8BXX - chains AA and DD; structure by X-ray diffraction, 1.97 A resolution.

[Chain AA (and DD)]
Protein: Formate dehydrogenase
From: Granulicella mallensis MP5ACTX8
Notes: EC 1.17.1.9; chain DD of this document is another copy of the same molecule, construct and numbering; everything in this record applies to it too
UniProt: G8NTI5 (G8NTI5_GRAMM); residues 1-386 here = UniProt positions 1-386
Sequence (386 residues; numbered 1 to 386; the number before each row is that of its first residue):
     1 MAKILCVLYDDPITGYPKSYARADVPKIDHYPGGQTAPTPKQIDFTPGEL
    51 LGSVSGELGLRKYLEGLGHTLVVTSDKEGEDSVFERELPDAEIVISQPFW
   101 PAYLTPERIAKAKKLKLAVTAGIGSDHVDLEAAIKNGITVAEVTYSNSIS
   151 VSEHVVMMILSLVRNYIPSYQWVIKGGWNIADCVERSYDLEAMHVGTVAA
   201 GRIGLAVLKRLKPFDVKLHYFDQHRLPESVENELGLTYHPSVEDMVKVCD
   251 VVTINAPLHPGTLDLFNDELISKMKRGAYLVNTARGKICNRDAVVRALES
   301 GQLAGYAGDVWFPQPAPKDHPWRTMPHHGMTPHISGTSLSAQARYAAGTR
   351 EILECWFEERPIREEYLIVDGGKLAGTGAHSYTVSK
Unresolved in the structure: 1, 372-386
Residues lining bound ligands: NAD (nicotinamide-adenine-dinucleotide): Phe-99, Ile-123, Gly-124, Asp-126, Asn-147, Ser-148, Val-151, Val-198, Ala-199, Ala-200, Gly-201, Arg-202, Ile-203, Phe-221, Asp-222, Gln-223, His-224, Asn-255, Ala-256, Pro-257, Leu-258, His-259, Gly-261, Thr-262, Thr-283, Ala-284, Arg-285, Asp-309, Val-310, His-333, Ser-335, Gly-336
From the paper describing this entry:
  - binding site for azide ion: Ile-123, Asn-147, Arg-285, His-333
  - catalytic residues: His-333
  - conformationally variable residues (loop rearrangement, side-chain flip): Gly-122 to Gly-124, Asp-126, Phe-221 to Leu-226, Asn-255 to Lys-275, Arg-285
  - specificity-determining residues: Asp-222, Gln-223, His-224
  - binding site for NAD: Gln-223
  - mutagenesis - D222R/Q223A: decreased expression
  - mutagenesis - D222S/Q223R (10-fold): increased catalytic activity on NADP+

[Chain AA / chain DD interface]
Contacting residue pairs (183):
  Tyr-9(AA) / Ile-180(DD)  hydrophobic
  Tyr-9(AA) / Ala-181(DD)  hydrophobic
  Tyr-9(AA) / Val-184(DD)
  Asp-10(AA) / Ala-181(DD)
  Asp-11(AA) / Ala-181(DD)
  Pro-12(AA) / Ala-181(DD)
  Pro-12(AA) / Asp-182(DD)
  Pro-12(AA) / Glu-185(DD)
  Ile-13(AA) / Trp-172(DD)  hydrophobic
  Ile-13(AA) / Asn-179(DD)
  Ile-13(AA) / Asp-182(DD)  hydrogen bond (backbone-side chain)
  Thr-14(AA) / Glu-185(DD)
  Pro-17(AA) / Glu-185(DD)
  Tyr-20(AA) / Tyr-188(DD)
  Ala-21(AA) / Arg-186(DD)
  Ala-21(AA) / Tyr-188(DD)
  Ala-21(AA) / Gly-277(DD)
  Arg-22(AA) / Tyr-188(DD)
  Arg-22(AA) / Met-193(DD)
  Arg-22(AA) / Asp-250(DD)  salt bridge
  Val-25(AA) / Tyr-188(DD)  hydrophobic
  Pro-26(AA) / Glu-191(DD)
  Pro-26(AA) / Ala-192(DD)  hydrophobic
  Pro-26(AA) / Met-193(DD)
  Ile-28(AA) / Glu-191(DD)
  Ile-28(AA) / Ala-192(DD)  hydrophobic
  Trp-100(AA) / Trp-178(DD)
  Ile-149(AA) / Glu-191(DD)
  Ser-150(AA) / Arg-164(DD)  hydrogen bond (backbone-side chain)
  Ser-150(AA) / Asp-189(DD)  hydrogen bond
  Glu-153(AA) / Arg-164(DD)  salt bridge
  Glu-153(AA) / Asp-189(DD)
  Glu-153(AA) / Leu-190(DD)  hydrogen bond (side chain-backbone)
  Glu-153(AA) / Glu-191(DD)  hydrogen bond (side chain-backbone)
  His-154(AA) / Arg-164(DD)  hydrogen bond
  Val-156(AA) / Phe-214(DD)  hydrophobic
  Met-157(AA) / Leu-160(DD)
  Met-157(AA) / Ser-161(DD)
  Met-157(AA) / Tyr-166(DD)  hydrophobic
  Met-158(AA) / Tyr-166(DD)
  Leu-160(AA) / Glu-153(DD)
  Leu-160(AA) / Met-157(DD)
  Ser-161(AA) / Met-157(DD)
  Ser-161(AA) / Tyr-166(DD)
  Arg-164(AA) / Ser-150(DD)  hydrogen bond (side chain-backbone)
  Arg-164(AA) / Glu-153(DD)  salt bridge
  Arg-164(AA) / His-154(DD)  hydrogen bond
  Arg-164(AA) / Ser-335(DD)  hydrogen bond (side chain-backbone)
  Tyr-166(AA) / Met-157(DD)  hydrophobic
  Tyr-166(AA) / Met-158(DD)
  Tyr-166(AA) / Ser-161(DD)
  Tyr-166(AA) / Ile-167(DD)
  Tyr-166(AA) / Gly-329(DD)  hydrogen bond (side chain-backbone)
  Tyr-166(AA) / Thr-331(DD)
  Ile-167(AA) / Tyr-166(DD)
  Ile-167(AA) / Tyr-170(DD)  hydrophobic
  Ser-169(AA) / Thr-331(DD)
  Ser-169(AA) / Pro-332(DD)
  Ser-169(AA) / Ile-334(DD)
  Tyr-170(AA) / Ile-167(DD)  hydrophobic
  Tyr-170(AA) / Gln-171(DD)
  Tyr-170(AA) / His-328(DD)
  Tyr-170(AA) / Met-330(DD)
  Gln-171(AA) / Tyr-170(DD)
  Trp-172(AA) / Arg-323(DD)
  Val-173(AA) / Trp-311(DD)  hydrophobic
  Val-173(AA) / Arg-323(DD)  hydrogen bond (backbone-side chain)
  Val-173(AA) / Met-330(DD)
  Val-173(AA) / Thr-331(DD)
  Val-173(AA) / Pro-332(DD)
  Ile-174(AA) / Arg-323(DD)
  Ile-174(AA) / His-328(DD)
  Gly-176(AA) / Lys-318(DD)
  Gly-176(AA) / Arg-323(DD)
  Gly-177(AA) / Arg-323(DD)  hydrogen bond (backbone-side chain)
  Trp-178(AA) / Phe-99(DD)  hydrogen bond (side chain-backbone)
  Trp-178(AA) / Trp-100(DD)
  Trp-178(AA) / Trp-311(DD)
  Trp-178(AA) / Gln-314(DD)
  Trp-178(AA) / Pro-315(DD)  hydrophobic
  Trp-178(AA) / Ala-316(DD)
  Trp-178(AA) / Pro-332(DD)
  Trp-178(AA) / His-333(DD)
  Asn-179(AA) / Ile-13(DD)
  Ile-180(AA) / Tyr-9(DD)  hydrophobic
  Ile-180(AA) / Pro-332(DD)  hydrophobic
  Ile-180(AA) / His-333(DD)
  Ile-180(AA) / Ile-334(DD)  hydrophobic
  Ile-180(AA) / Thr-337(DD)
  Ala-181(AA) / Tyr-9(DD)  hydrophobic
  Ala-181(AA) / Asp-10(DD)
  Ala-181(AA) / Asp-11(DD)
  Ala-181(AA) / Pro-12(DD)
  Asp-182(AA) / Pro-12(DD)
  Asp-182(AA) / Ile-13(DD)  hydrogen bond (side chain-backbone)
  Cys-183(AA) / Pro-332(DD)  hydrophobic
  Cys-183(AA) / Ile-334(DD)  hydrophobic
  Val-184(AA) / Tyr-9(DD)
  Val-184(AA) / Ile-334(DD)  hydrophobic
  Val-184(AA) / Thr-337(DD)
  Val-184(AA) / Leu-339(DD)
  Val-184(AA) / Gln-342(DD)
  Glu-185(AA) / Pro-12(DD)
  Glu-185(AA) / Pro-17(DD)
  Glu-185(AA) / Leu-339(DD)
  Arg-186(AA) / Ala-21(DD)
  Ser-187(AA) / Ser-338(DD)
  Ser-187(AA) / Leu-339(DD)  hydrogen bond (backbone-backbone)
  Tyr-188(AA) / Tyr-20(DD)
  Tyr-188(AA) / Ala-21(DD)
  Tyr-188(AA) / Arg-22(DD)
  Tyr-188(AA) / Val-25(DD)  hydrophobic
  Tyr-188(AA) / Leu-339(DD)
  Tyr-188(AA) / Ser-340(DD)
  Asp-189(AA) / Ser-150(DD)  hydrogen bond
  Asp-189(AA) / Glu-153(DD)
  Asp-189(AA) / Ser-338(DD)  hydrogen bond
  Asp-189(AA) / Ser-340(DD)  hydrogen bond (backbone-side chain)
  Asp-189(AA) / Arg-344(DD)  salt bridge
  Leu-190(AA) / Glu-153(DD)  hydrogen bond (backbone-side chain)
  Glu-191(AA) / Pro-26(DD)
  Glu-191(AA) / Ile-28(DD)
  Glu-191(AA) / Ile-149(DD)
  Glu-191(AA) / Glu-153(DD)  hydrogen bond (backbone-side chain)
  Ala-192(AA) / Pro-26(DD)
  Ala-192(AA) / Ile-28(DD)  hydrophobic
  Met-193(AA) / Arg-22(DD)
  Met-193(AA) / Pro-26(DD)
  Lys-209(AA) / Pro-213(DD)
  Arg-210(AA) / Pro-213(DD)  hydrogen bond (side chain-backbone)
  Arg-210(AA) / Phe-214(DD)
  Pro-213(AA) / Lys-209(DD)
  Pro-213(AA) / Arg-210(DD)  hydrogen bond (backbone-side chain)
  Pro-213(AA) / Pro-213(DD)  hydrophobic
  Phe-214(AA) / Val-156(DD)  hydrophobic
  Phe-214(AA) / Arg-210(DD)
  Asp-250(AA) / Arg-22(DD)  salt bridge
  Gly-277(AA) / Ala-21(DD)
  Gly-277(AA) / Arg-22(DD)
  Tyr-279(AA) / Arg-22(DD)
  Trp-311(AA) / Val-173(DD)  hydrophobic
  Trp-311(AA) / Trp-178(DD)
  Gln-314(AA) / Trp-178(DD)
  Pro-315(AA) / Trp-178(DD)  hydrophobic
  Ala-316(AA) / Trp-178(DD)
  Lys-318(AA) / Gly-176(DD)
  Arg-323(AA) / Trp-172(DD)
  Arg-323(AA) / Val-173(DD)  hydrogen bond (side chain-backbone)
  Arg-323(AA) / Ile-174(DD)
  Arg-323(AA) / Gly-176(DD)
  Arg-323(AA) / Gly-177(DD)  hydrogen bond (side chain-backbone)
  His-328(AA) / Tyr-170(DD)
  His-328(AA) / Val-173(DD)
  His-328(AA) / Ile-174(DD)
  Gly-329(AA) / Tyr-166(DD)  hydrogen bond (backbone-side chain)
  Met-330(AA) / Tyr-170(DD)
  Met-330(AA) / Val-173(DD)
  Thr-331(AA) / Tyr-166(DD)
  Thr-331(AA) / Val-173(DD)
  Pro-332(AA) / Ser-169(DD)
  Pro-332(AA) / Val-173(DD)
  Pro-332(AA) / Trp-178(DD)
  Pro-332(AA) / Ile-180(DD)  hydrophobic
  Pro-332(AA) / Cys-183(DD)  hydrophobic
  His-333(AA) / Trp-178(DD)
  His-333(AA) / Ile-180(DD)
  Ile-334(AA) / Ser-169(DD)
  Ile-334(AA) / Ile-180(DD)  hydrophobic
  Ile-334(AA) / Cys-183(DD)  hydrophobic
  Ile-334(AA) / Val-184(DD)  hydrophobic
  Ser-335(AA) / Arg-164(DD)  hydrogen bond (backbone-side chain)
  Thr-337(AA) / Ile-180(DD)
  Thr-337(AA) / Val-184(DD)
  Ser-338(AA) / Ser-187(DD)
  Ser-338(AA) / Asp-189(DD)  hydrogen bond
  Leu-339(AA) / Val-184(DD)
  Leu-339(AA) / Glu-185(DD)
  Leu-339(AA) / Ser-187(DD)  hydrogen bond (backbone-backbone)
  Leu-339(AA) / Tyr-188(DD)  hydrophobic
  Ser-340(AA) / Tyr-188(DD)
  Ser-340(AA) / Asp-189(DD)  hydrogen bond (side chain-backbone)
  Gln-342(AA) / Val-184(DD)
  Arg-344(AA) / Asp-189(DD)  salt bridge
Also at the interface, not in a pair above, chain AA (85 interface residues in all): Leu-50, Ser-53, Phe-99, Lys-175, Asp-215, Arg-276, Ala-304, Ala-341
Also at the interface, not in a pair above, chain DD (85 interface residues in all): Thr-14, Leu-50, Ser-53, Asp-215, Arg-276, Tyr-279, Ala-304, Ala-307, Ala-341

[Overview]
Chain AA and chain DD each contribute 85 residues to their interface; the contacts include 29 hydrogen bonds
and 6 salt bridges. Polar pairs include Arg-22(AA)/Asp-250(DD), Glu-153(AA)/Arg-164(DD) and
Asp-189(AA)/Arg-344(DD). Bound to chain AA: NAD. The paper reports the catalytic residue His-333(AA);
D222R/Q223A of chain AA reduce expression.
Both chains are Formate dehydrogenase (Granulicella mallensis MP5ACTX8). Entry 8BXX (Crystal structure of
formate dehydrogenase FDH2 enzyme from Granulicella mallensis MP5ACTX8 in complex with NAD and ...) was
determined by X-ray diffraction together with 6T9X, 6T8C, 6T9W and 6TB6 from the same study.
